5M55 - chain A; structure by X-ray diffraction, 2.40 A resolution.

# Chain A
Molecule: Serine/threonine-protein kinase Nek2
Organism: Homo sapiens
Notes: EC 2.7.11.1
Reference sequence: P51955 (NEK2_HUMAN), isoform P51955-3; numbering as in UniProt (aligned over 1-271)
Sequence (279 residues; numbered 1 to 279; the number before each row is that of its first residue):
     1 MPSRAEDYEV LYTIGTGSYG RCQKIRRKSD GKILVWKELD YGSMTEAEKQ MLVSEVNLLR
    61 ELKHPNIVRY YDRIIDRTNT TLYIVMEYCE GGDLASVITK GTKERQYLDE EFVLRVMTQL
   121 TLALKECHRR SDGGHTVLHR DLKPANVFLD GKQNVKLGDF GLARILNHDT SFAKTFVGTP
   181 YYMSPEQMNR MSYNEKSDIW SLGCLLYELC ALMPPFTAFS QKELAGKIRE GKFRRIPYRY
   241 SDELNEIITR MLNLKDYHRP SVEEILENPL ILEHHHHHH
Disordered / not traced: 1-2, 17-20, 132-141, 160-178, 190-193
Construct notes: expression tag (272-279)
Residues lining bound ligands: 7GG (6-[(Z)-2-(diethylamino)ethenyl]-N-phenyl-7H-purin-2-amine): I14, G15, C22, V35, K37, V68, M86, E87, Y88, C89, E90, G92, D93, F148

# In short
Chain A binds compound 7GG.
Chain A is Serine/threonine-protein kinase Nek2 (Homo sapiens); the structure, Nek2 bound to arylaminopurine
71, was determined by X-ray diffraction together with 5M57, 5M51 and 5M53 from the same study.
